8SGO - chains D and E of the 9 polymer chains in the assembly; structure by electron microscopy, 2.65 A resolution.

== Chain D ==
Molecule: Gamma-aminobutyric acid receptor subunit alpha-1
Source organism: Homo sapiens
UniProtKB: P14867 (GBRA1_HUMAN); the construct has insertions or renumbered stretches relative to UniProt, so the offset changes along the chain: 1-312 = UniProt 28-339; 320-358 = UniProt 418-456
Sequence (358 residues; each row starts with the number of its first residue):
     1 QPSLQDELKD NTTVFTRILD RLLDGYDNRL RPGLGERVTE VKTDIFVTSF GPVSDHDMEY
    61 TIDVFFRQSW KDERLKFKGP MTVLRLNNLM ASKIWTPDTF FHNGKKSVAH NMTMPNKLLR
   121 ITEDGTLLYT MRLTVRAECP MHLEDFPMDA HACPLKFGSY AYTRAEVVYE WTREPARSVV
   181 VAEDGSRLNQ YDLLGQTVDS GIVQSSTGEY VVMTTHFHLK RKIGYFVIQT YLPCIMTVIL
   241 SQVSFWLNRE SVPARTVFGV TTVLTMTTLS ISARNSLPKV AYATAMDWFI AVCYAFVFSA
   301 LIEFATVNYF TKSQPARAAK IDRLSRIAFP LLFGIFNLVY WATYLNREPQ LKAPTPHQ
Not modelled in the structure: 1-9, 348-358
Cystine bridges: Cys139-Cys153
Covalent attachments: N-acetylglucosamine (NAG) linked to Asn111
Differences from the reference sequence: linker (313-319)
Ligand contacts:
  - gamma-amino-butanoic acid (ABU): Phe65, Arg67, Leu118, Thr130
  - phosphatidylethanolamine (PTY), molecule 1: Lys222, Ile223, Gly224, Val227, Ile228, Leu232, Pro233, Ile235, Met236, Thr237, Ile239, Pro330, Phe333, Gly334, Asn337, Trp341
  - phosphatidylethanolamine (PTY), molecule 2: Trp246, Arg249, Arg323, Arg326, Ile327, Pro330, Leu331
  - phosphatidylethanolamine (PTY), molecule 3: Ala291, Val292, Tyr294, Ala295, Phe296, Phe298, Ser299, Ile302, Glu303, Thr306, Phe310, Arg317, Ile321, Leu324, Ser325, Ala328, Phe329, Leu332, Ile335, Phe336
UniProt features mapped onto this chain:
  - binding site (4-aminobutanoate): Arg67, Thr130
  - binding site (3alpha-hydroxy-5alpha-pregnan-11,20-dione): Trp246
  - glycosylation (N-linked (GlcNAc...) asparagine): Asn11, Asn111
From the paper describing this entry:
  - binding site for Pregnenolone sulfate: Val257 (from molecular simulation)
  - mutagenesis - Q242L: abolished signaling in response to neurosteroids (citing earlier work)
  - mutagenesis - W246L: abolished signaling in response to allopregnanolone (citing earlier work)

== Chain E ==
Molecule: Gamma-aminobutyric acid receptor subunit gamma-2
Source organism: Homo sapiens
UniProtKB: P18507 (GBRG2_HUMAN); the construct has insertions or renumbered stretches relative to UniProt, so the offset changes along the chain: 1-322 = UniProt 40-361; 329-357 = UniProt 439-467
Sequence (417 residues; numbered -36 to 380; the number before each row is that of its first residue; numbers below 1 keep their minus sign (Trp-36 is residue -36)):
   -36 WSHPQFEKGG GSGGGSGGSS AWSHPQFEKL EVLFQGPQKS DDDYEDYASN KTWVLTPKVP
    24 EGDVTVILNN LLEGYDNKLR PDIGVKPTLI HTDMYVNSIG PVNAINMEYT IDIFFAQTWY
    84 DRRLKFNSTI KVLRLNSNMV GKIWIPDTFF RNSKKADAHW ITTPNRMLRI WNDGRVLYTL
   144 RLTIDAECQL QLHNFPMDEH SCPLEFSSYG YPREEIVYQW KRSSVEVGDT RSWRLYQFSF
   204 VGLRNTTEVV KTTSGDYVVM SVYFDLSRRM GYFTIQTYIP CTLIVVLSWV SFWINKDAVP
   264 ARTSLGITTV LTMTTLSTIA RKSLPKVSYV TAMDLFVSVC FIFVFSALVE YGTLHYFVSS
   324 QPARAAKMDS YARIFFPTAF CLFNLVYWVS YLYLSRGSGA TNFSLLKQAG DVEENPG
Not modelled in the structure: -36 to 24, 358-380
Cystine bridges: Cys151-Cys165
Covalent attachments: N-acetylglucosamine (NAG) linked to Asn208
Differences from the reference sequence: expression tag (-36 to 0, 358-380); linker (323-328)
Ligand contacts: Pregnenolone sulfate (A8W): Pro263, Ala264, Ser267, Ile270, Thr271, Leu274
UniProt features mapped onto this chain:
  - glycosylation (N-linked (GlcNAc...) asparagine): Asn13, Asn90, Asn208

== Chain D / chain E interface ==
Pairs across the interface (73):
  Asp27(D) - Thr28(E)  hydrogen bond
  Asn28(D) - Asn101(E)  hydrogen bond (backbone-side chain)
  Arg29(D) - Leu31(E)
  Arg29(D) - Asn32(E)  hydrogen bond
  Leu30(D) - Thr28(E)
  Leu30(D) - Leu31(E)  hydrophobic
  Leu34(D) - Val27(E)  hydrophobic
  His56(D) - Arg197(E)  hydrogen bond (backbone-side chain)
  Asp57(D) - Arg197(E)  hydrogen bond (backbone-side chain)
  Met58(D) - Tyr199(E)  hydrogen bond
  Trp95(D) - Asn99(E)
  Pro97(D) - Thr126(E)
  Asp98(D) - Asn99(E)
  Asp98(D) - Thr126(E)
  Thr99(D) - Ile124(E)
  Thr99(D) - Thr125(E)  hydrogen bond (backbone-side chain)
  Phe100(D) - Ile124(E)
  Phe100(D) - Asn128(E)
  Phe100(D) - Arg144(E)
  Phe101(D) - Arg144(E)  hydrogen bond (backbone-side chain)
  His102(D) - Arg144(E)  hydrogen bond (backbone-side chain)
  Gly104(D) - Arg144(E)
  Lys105(D) - His122(E)
  Ser107(D) - Ile124(E)
  Ala109(D) - Ile124(E)  hydrophobic
  Met131(D) - Thr125(E)
  Leu133(D) - Ile124(E)  hydrophobic
  Tyr160(D) - Phe77(E)  hydrophobic
  Tyr160(D) - Asn128(E)
  Tyr160(D) - Arg129(E)
  Tyr160(D) - Met130(E)  hydrophobic
  Tyr160(D) - Thr142(E)
  Tyr160(D) - Leu143(E)
  Tyr160(D) - Arg144(E)
  Ala161(D) - Leu98(E)
  Ala161(D) - Arg129(E)
  Ala161(D) - Met130(E)  hydrophobic
  Ala161(D) - Arg132(E)
  Tyr162(D) - Asn99(E)
  Thr163(D) - Arg132(E)
  Glu166(D) - Arg97(E)  salt bridge
  Ser206(D) - Glu189(E)
  Thr207(D) - Arg132(E)  hydrogen bond (backbone-side chain)
  Tyr210(D) - Arg132(E)  hydrogen bond
  Pro253(D) - Ala264(E)  hydrophobic
  Thr256(D) - Ile257(E)
  Thr256(D) - Ala264(E)
  Thr256(D) - Leu268(E)
  Val260(D) - Leu268(E)  hydrophobic
  Val260(D) - Thr271(E)
  Leu264(D) - Thr271(E)
  Leu264(D) - Thr275(E)
  Thr267(D) - Leu279(E)
  Ile271(D) - Gln239(E)
  Ile271(D) - Leu279(E)  hydrophobic
  Ile271(D) - Ile282(E)  hydrophobic
  Arg274(D) - Tyr235(E)
  Arg274(D) - Ile238(E)
  Arg274(D) - Gln239(E)
  Lys279(D) - Tyr199(E)
  Lys279(D) - Gln200(E)
  Lys279(D) - Tyr235(E)
  Val280(D) - Tyr235(E)
  Ala281(D) - Arg232(E)
  Tyr294(D) - Leu246(E)  hydrophobic
  Phe298(D) - Leu246(E)
  Phe298(D) - Val249(E)  hydrophobic
  Leu301(D) - Leu250(E)  hydrophobic
  Ile302(D) - Val253(E)  hydrophobic
  Phe304(D) - Ile257(E)  hydrophobic
  Asn308(D) - Trp256(E)
  Asn308(D) - Ile257(E)
  Asn308(D) - Asn258(E)  hydrogen bond (side chain-backbone)
Other interface residues (no listed pair), chain D (56 interface residues in all): Phe66, Asn103, Val108, Pro140, Val252, Val257, Val263, Asn275, Asp287, Ala305, Tyr309
Other interface residues (no listed pair), chain E (51 interface residues in all): Gly25, Leu35, Ser195, Met233, Gly234, Ile247, Ala261, Pro263, Ser267, Arg336

== Summary ==
56 residues of chain D and 51 residues of chain E are in contact; the contacts include 12 hydrogen bonds and 1
salt bridge. Polar pairs include Glu166(D)-Arg97(E), Asp27(D)-Thr28(E) and Asn28(D)-Asn101(E). From the paper:
a binding site for Pregnenolone sulfate at Val257(D); Q242L of chain D abolishes signaling in response to
neurosteroids.
Here chain D is Gamma-aminobutyric acid receptor subunit alpha-1 and chain E is Gamma-aminobutyric acid
receptor subunit gamma-2, both from Homo sapiens. Entry 8SGO (Human GABAA receptor alpha1-beta2-gamma2 subtype
in complex with GABA plus pregnenolone sulfate) was determined by electron microscopy together with 8SI9 and
8SID from the same study.
